9B79 - chains A and D of the 4 polymer chains in the assembly; structure by electron microscopy, 2.71 A resolution.

== Chain A (and D) ==
Protein: Type III pantothenate kinase
Source organism: Mycobacterium tuberculosis
Notes: EC 2.7.1.33; chain D of this document is another copy of the same molecule, construct and numbering; everything in this record applies to it too
UniProtKB: A0A045I4Z4 (A0A045I4Z4_MYCTX); residues 1-272 here = UniProt positions 1-272
Amino-acid sequence (272 residues; each row starts with the number of its first residue):
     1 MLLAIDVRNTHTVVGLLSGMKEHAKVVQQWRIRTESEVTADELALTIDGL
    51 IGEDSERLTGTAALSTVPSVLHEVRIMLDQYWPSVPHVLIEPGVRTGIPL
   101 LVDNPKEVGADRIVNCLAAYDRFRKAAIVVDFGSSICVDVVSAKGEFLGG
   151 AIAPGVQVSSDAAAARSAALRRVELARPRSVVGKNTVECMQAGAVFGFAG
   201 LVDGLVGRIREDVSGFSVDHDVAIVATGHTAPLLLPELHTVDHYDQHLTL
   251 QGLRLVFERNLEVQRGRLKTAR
Not modelled in the structure: 262-272
Reported in the primary citation:
  - mutagenesis - R8G/H229G: increased catalytic activity

== Chain A / chain D interface ==
Contacting residue pairs (22; chain A residue first):
  His11(A) - Thr39(D)
  Trp30(A) - Asp41(D)
  Arg31(A) - Thr39(D)  hydrogen bond (backbone-side chain)
  Arg31(A) - Asp41(D)  hydrogen bond (backbone-side chain)
  Arg31(A) - Glu73(D)  salt bridge
  Ile32(A) - Thr39(D)
  Ile32(A) - Glu42(D)
  Arg33(A) - Glu35(D)
  Arg33(A) - Glu37(D)  salt bridge
  Arg33(A) - Val38(D)
  Arg33(A) - Thr39(D)
  Arg33(A) - Glu42(D)  salt bridge
  Gly49(A) - Leu45(D)
  Arg171(A) - Glu107(D)  salt bridge
  Arg172(A) - Pro68(D)
  Val173(A) - Pro68(D)
  Glu174(A) - Pro68(D)
  Glu174(A) - His72(D)  salt bridge
  Glu174(A) - Arg75(D)  salt bridge
  Val187(A) - Glu107(D)
  His229(A) - His72(D)
  His229(A) - Ile76(D)
Interface residues without a listed pair, chain A (13 interface residues in all): Gln29
Interface residues without a listed pair, chain D (16 interface residues in all): Ser36, Leu71, Tyr81

== Overview ==
13 residues of chain A face 16 of chain D across their interface; the contacts include 2 hydrogen bonds and 6
salt bridges. Polar contacts include Arg31(A)-Glu73(D), Arg33(A)-Glu37(D) and Arg33(A)-Glu42(D). The paper
reports that R8G/H229G of chain A increase catalytic activity.
Both chains are Type III pantothenate kinase (Mycobacterium tuberculosis). Entry 9B79 (Mycobacterium
tuberculosis CoaX Homotetramer) was determined by electron microscopy together with 9B78 and 9CKU from the
same study.
